PDB entry 5E1O | X-ray diffraction, 2.00 A resolution | chains A and D

== Chain A ==
Protein: N-terminal Xaa-Pro-Lys N-methyltransferase 1
Source organism: Homo sapiens
Notes: EC 2.1.1.244
Reference sequence: Q9BV86 (NTM1A_HUMAN); residue numbers follow UniProt; this construct covers 2-223
Amino-acid sequence (241 residues; row label = number of the first residue in the row; numbers below 1 keep their minus sign (Met-17 is residue -17)):
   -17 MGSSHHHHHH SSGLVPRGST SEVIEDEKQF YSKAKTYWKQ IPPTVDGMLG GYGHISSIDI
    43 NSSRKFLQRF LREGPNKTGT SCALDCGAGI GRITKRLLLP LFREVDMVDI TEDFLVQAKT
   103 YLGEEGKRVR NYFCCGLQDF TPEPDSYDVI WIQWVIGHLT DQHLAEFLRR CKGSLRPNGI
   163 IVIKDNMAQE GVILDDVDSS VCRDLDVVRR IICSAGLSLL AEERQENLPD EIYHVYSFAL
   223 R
Disordered / not traced: -17 to -4
Construct notes: expression tag (-17 to 1)
Residues lining bound ligands: S-adenosylhomocysteine (SAH): Tyr13, Trp20, Met30, Leu31, Cys68, Gly69, Ala70, Gly71, Arg74, Ile75, Asp91, Ile92, Thr93, Phe96, Cys117, Gly118, Leu119, Gln120, Gln135, Trp136, Val137, His140, Leu141
Curated features (UniProtKB/Swiss-Prot):
  - binding site (S-adenosyl-L-methionine): Gly69, Arg74, Asp91 to Thr93, Leu119, Gln120, Gln135
  - modified residue: Thr2 (N-acetylthreonine)
  - mutagenesis: Tyr19 (Y19A/F: Decreased methyltransferase activity with CENPA; Y19A: Reduced methyltransferase activity with CENPA), Trp20 (W20A/M/Y: Nearly abolishes methyltransferase activity with CENPA), Trp136 (W136L: Strongly reduces methyltransferase activity with CENPA), Asp167 (D167A: Does not affect methyltransferase activity; D167N/Q: Abolishes methyltransferase activity with CENPA), Asn168 (N168A: Decreased methyltransferase activity; N168K: Loss of methyltransferase activity), Asp177 (D177A: Induces a slight decrease in methyltransferase activity; D177K: Induces a strong decrease in methyltransferase activity; D177N: Strongly reduces methyltransferase activity with CENPA), Asp180 (D180A: Induces a decrease in methyltransferase activity; D180K: Induces a strong decrease in methyltransferase activity; D180N: Reduced methyltransferase activity with CENPA), Ser182 (S182A: Induces a slight decrease in methyltransferase activity; S182K: Induces a strong decrease in methyltransferase activity)
What the authors report for this chain:
  - mutagenesis - W136F, W136I, N168K: decreased catalytic activity
  - catalytic residues: His140, Asp180 (proposed by the authors, not directly observed)
  - mutagenesis - H140K, D180K: abolished catalytic activity

== Chain D ==
Protein: RCC1
Amino-acid sequence (6 residues; each row starts with the number of its first residue):
     1 RPKRIA

== Chain A / chain D interface ==
Residue-residue contacts (21):
  Tyr19(A) - Arg1(D)  hydrogen bond
  Trp20(A) - Arg1(D)
  Met30(A) - Arg1(D)
  Leu31(A) - Pro2(D)
  Gly32(A) - Arg1(D)
  Trp136(A) - Arg1(D)  hydrogen bond (backbone-backbone)
  Trp136(A) - Pro2(D)
  Asn168(A) - Arg1(D)  hydrogen bond (side chain-backbone)
  Asp177(A) - Lys3(D)  salt bridge
  Asp180(A) - Arg1(D)  salt bridge
  Asp180(A) - Lys3(D)  salt bridge
  Ser182(A) - Lys3(D)  hydrogen bond
  Glu213(A) - Arg4(D)
  Glu213(A) - Ile5(D)  hydrogen bond (backbone-backbone)
  Ile214(A) - Lys3(D)
  Ile214(A) - Arg4(D)
  Ile214(A) - Ile5(D)
  Tyr215(A) - Lys3(D)  hydrogen bond (backbone-backbone)
  Tyr215(A) - Arg4(D)
  Tyr215(A) - Ile5(D)
  Tyr215(A) - Ala6(D)  hydrogen bond (side chain-backbone)
Other interface residues (no listed pair), chain A (15 interface residues in all): Tyr34, Ile37

== In short ==
15 residues of chain A face 6 of chain D across their interface, with 7 hydrogen bonds and 3 salt bridges.
Polar contacts include Asp177(A)-Lys3(D), Asp180(A)-Arg1(D) and Asp180(A)-Lys3(D). Bound to chain A:
S-adenosylhomocysteine. The paper reports catalytic residues His140(A) and Asp180(A); W136F, W136I and N168K
of chain A reduce catalytic activity; 5 substitutions were tested in all.
Here chain A is N-terminal Xaa-Pro-Lys N-methyltransferase 1 (Homo sapiens) and chain D is RCC1. Entry 5E1O
(Crystal structure of NTMT1 in complex with RPKRIA peptide) was determined by X-ray diffraction together with
5E1B, 5E1D, 5E1M, 5E2A and 5E2B from the same study.
